Entry 8ZRW (electron microscopy, 2.29 A resolution); this record covers chains D and E of the 6 polymer chains in the assembly.

Chain D (and E):
Molecule: Enoyl-CoA hydratase, mitochondrial
From: Homo sapiens
Notes: EC 4.2.1.17, 5.3.3.8; chain E of this document is another copy of the same molecule, construct and numbering; everything in this record applies to it too
UniProtKB: P30084 (ECHM_HUMAN); residues 28-290 here = UniProt positions 28-290
Chain sequence (263 residues; numbered 28 to 290; the number before each row is that of its first residue):
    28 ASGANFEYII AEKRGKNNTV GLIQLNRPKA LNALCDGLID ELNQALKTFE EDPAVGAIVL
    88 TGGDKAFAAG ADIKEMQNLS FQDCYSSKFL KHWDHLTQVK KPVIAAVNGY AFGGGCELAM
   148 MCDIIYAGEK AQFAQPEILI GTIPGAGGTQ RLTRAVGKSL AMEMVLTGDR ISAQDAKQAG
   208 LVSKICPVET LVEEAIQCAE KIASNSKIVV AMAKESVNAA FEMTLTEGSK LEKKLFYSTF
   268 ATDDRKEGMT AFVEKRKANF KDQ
Disordered / not traced: 28-30
Residues lining bound ligands:
  - octanoyl-coenzyme A (CO8), molecule 1: K56, A57, L58, A60, A96, G97, A98, D99, I100, K101, M103, L117, W120, Y137, F139, G140, G141, E144, P163, E164, I167, T169, I170, G172, A173, R197
  - octanoyl-coenzyme A (CO8), molecule 2: K260, F263, F279, K282
Curated features (UniProtKB/Swiss-Prot):
  - binding site (substrate): A98 to K101, G141
  - site: E164 (Important for catalytic activity)
  - modified residue: T46 (Phosphothreonine), K101 (N6-acetyllysine), S114 (Phosphoserine), K115 (N6-acetyllysine), K118 (N6-acetyllysine), K204 (N6-succinyllysine), K211 (N6-acetyllysine)
  - natural variant: F33 (F33S: In ECHS1D), R54 (R54H: In ECHS1D), N59 (N59S: In ECHS1D), I66 (I66T: In ECHS1D), E77 (E77Q: In ECHS1D), G90 (G90R: In ECHS1D; uncertain significance), A132 (A132T: In ECHS1D), A138 (A138V: In ECHS1D), D150 (D150G: In ECHS1D), A158 (A158D: In ECHS1D), Q159 (Q159R: In ECHS1D), G195 (G195S: In ECHS1D), 3 further natural variant entries in UniProt
Reported in the primary citation:
  - binding site for octanoyl-coenzyme A: A96, A98, G141

Chain D / chain E interface:
Pairs across the interface - 98 pairs, chain D then chain E:
  P129(D) - L193(E)  hydrophobic
  M147(D) - K185(E)  hydrogen bond (backbone-side chain)
  M148(D) - K185(E)
  C149(D) - K185(E)  hydrogen bond (backbone-side chain)
  D150(D) - K185(E)
  D150(D) - S186(E)
  D150(D) - M189(E)
  I151(D) - M189(E)  hydrophobic
  I151(D) - E190(E)
  I152(D) - S186(E)  hydrogen bond (backbone-side chain)
  Y153(D) - E190(E)
  L208(D) - S186(E)
  V209(D) - S186(E)
  S210(D) - S186(E)  hydrogen bond
  S210(D) - E190(E)  hydrogen bond
  K228(D) - D196(E)
  I229(D) - L193(E)
  I229(D) - T194(E)
  N232(D) - I165(E)
  N232(D) - L166(E)
  N232(D) - L193(E)
  V236(D) - I165(E)  hydrophobic
  V236(D) - G168(E)
  V236(D) - T169(E)
  V236(D) - I170(E)  hydrophobic
  V237(D) - I165(E)  hydrophobic
  V237(D) - L193(E)
  A240(D) - I170(E)  hydrophobic
  A240(D) - V192(E)  hydrophobic
  A240(D) - L193(E)  hydrophobic
  K241(D) - M189(E)
  S243(D) - I170(E)
  S243(D) - T176(E)  hydrogen bond (backbone-side chain)
  S243(D) - Q177(E)  hydrogen bond (backbone-side chain)
  V244(D) - T180(E)
  V244(D) - M189(E)  hydrophobic
  N245(D) - K185(E)
  N245(D) - M189(E)
  A246(D) - Q177(E)
  A247(D) - Q177(E)
  A247(D) - T180(E)
  A247(D) - R181(E)  hydrogen bond (backbone-side chain)
  F248(D) - T180(E)
  F248(D) - K185(E)
  M250(D) - R181(E)  hydrogen bond (backbone-side chain)
  T251(D) - R181(E)
  T251(D) - F248(E)
  T251(D) - E249(E)
  L252(D) - Q177(E)
  L252(D) - R178(E)
  L252(D) - R181(E)
  L252(D) - F248(E)  hydrogen bond (backbone-backbone)
  L252(D) - E249(E)  hydrogen bond (backbone-side chain)
  T253(D) - E249(E)  hydrogen bond (backbone-side chain)
  G255(D) - Q177(E)
  S256(D) - Q177(E)
  E259(D) - E144(E)
  E259(D) - I170(E)
  E259(D) - P171(E)
  E259(D) - G172(E)  hydrogen bond (side chain-backbone)
  E259(D) - A173(E)  hydrogen bond (side chain-backbone)
  E259(D) - G174(E)  hydrogen bond (side chain-backbone)
  E259(D) - G175(E)  hydrogen bond (side chain-backbone)
  E259(D) - T176(E)  hydrogen bond
  E259(D) - Q177(E)  hydrogen bond (side chain-backbone)
  K260(D) - G172(E)
  K261(D) - Y112(E)
  L262(D) - I170(E)  hydrophobic
  F263(D) - L117(E)  hydrophobic
  F263(D) - T169(E)
  F263(D) - I170(E)
  F263(D) - G172(E)
  Y264(D) - F108(E)
  Y264(D) - C111(E)  hydrophobic
  Y264(D) - Y112(E)  hydrophobic
  Y264(D) - K118(E)
  T266(D) - G168(E)  hydrogen bond (side chain-backbone)
  T266(D) - T169(E)
  F267(D) - M103(E)
  F267(D) - L106(E)  hydrophobic
  F267(D) - C111(E)  hydrophobic
  R272(D) - M103(E)  hydrogen bond (side chain-backbone)
  R272(D) - Q104(E)  hydrogen bond (side chain-backbone)
  R272(D) - L106(E)  hydrogen bond (side chain-backbone)
  R272(D) - I167(E)
  R272(D) - G168(E)
  K273(D) - Q104(E)
  G275(D) - I167(E)
  M276(D) - I100(E)
  M276(D) - M103(E)
  M276(D) - Q104(E)
  M276(D) - I167(E)  hydrogen bond (backbone-backbone)
  T277(D) - Q104(E)
  F279(D) - I100(E)  hydrophobic
  V280(D) - I100(E)  hydrophobic
  V280(D) - Q104(E)
  F287(D) - L166(E)
  F287(D) - G168(E)
Also at the interface, not in a pair above, chain D (54 interface residues in all): R178, K204, Q205, G207, C225, M239, S265, D271
Also at the interface, not in a pair above, chain E (42 interface residues in all): K101, N105, L187, A188, D202, Q205

Overview:
54 residues of chain D and 42 residues of chain E are in contact, with 23 hydrogen bonds. Among the polar
pairs are M147(D)-K185(E), C149(D)-K185(E) and I152(D)-S186(E). Ligands of chain D: octanoyl-coenzyme A. From
UniProt: 5 substrate-binding residues on chain D. From the paper: a binding site for octanoyl-coenzyme A at
A96(D), A98(D) and G141(D).
Both chains are Enoyl-CoA hydratase, mitochondrial (Homo sapiens). Entry 8ZRW (Structure of human ECHS1 in
complex with Octanoyl-CoA) was determined by electron microscopy together with 8ZRU, 8ZRV, 8ZRX and 8ZRY from
the same study.
